6EWQ - chains A and B; structure by X-ray diffraction, 2.20 A resolution.

== Chain A (and B) ==
Name: Putative capsular polysaccharide biosynthesis protein
Source organism: Streptococcus pneumoniae serotype 4 (strain ATCC BAA-334 / TIGR4)
Notes: chain B of this document is another copy of the same molecule, construct and numbering; everything in this record applies to it too
UniProt: A0A0H2URM1 (A0A0H2URM1_STRPN); numbering as in UniProt (aligned over 1-408)
Sequence (427 residues; each row starts with the number of its first residue; numbers below 1 keep their minus sign (Met-5 is residue -5)):
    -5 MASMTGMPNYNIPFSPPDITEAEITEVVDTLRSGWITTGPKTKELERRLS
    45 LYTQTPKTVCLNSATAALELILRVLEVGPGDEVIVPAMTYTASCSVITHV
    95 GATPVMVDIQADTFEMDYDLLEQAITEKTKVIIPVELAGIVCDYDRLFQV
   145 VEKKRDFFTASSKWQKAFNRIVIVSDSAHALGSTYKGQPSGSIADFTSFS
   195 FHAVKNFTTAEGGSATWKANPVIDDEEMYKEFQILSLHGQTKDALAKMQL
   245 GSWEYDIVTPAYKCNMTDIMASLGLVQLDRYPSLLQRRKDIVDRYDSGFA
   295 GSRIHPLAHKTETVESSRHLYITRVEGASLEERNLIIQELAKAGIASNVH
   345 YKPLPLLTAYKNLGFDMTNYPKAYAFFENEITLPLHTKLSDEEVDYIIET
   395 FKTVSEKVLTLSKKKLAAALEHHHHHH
Not modelled in the structure: -5 to 3, 405-421 (chain B: -5 to 3, 236-244, 405-421)
Construct notes: initiating methionine (-5); expression tag (-4 to 0, 409-421); conflict Thr178 (Ile in A0A0H2URM1)
Covalent attachments: pyridoxal phosphate (PLP) linked to Lys199
Small-molecule neighbours: pyridoxal phosphate (PLP): Ser57, Ala58, Thr59, Tyr84, Ala86, Ser87, Val129, Asp170, Ala172, His173, Ser194, Phe195, His196, Gly206, Tyr345
Reported in the primary citation:
  - catalytic residues: Asp170, Lys199 (by similarity / conservation)
  - binding site for pyridoxal phosphate: Thr59, Tyr84, Asp170, His173, Ser194, Lys199, Glu205, Gly206, Tyr345
  - conformationally variable residues (order/disorder transition): Ala238 to Leu244
  - binding site for pyridoxal phosphate: His196, Lys257 (proposed by the authors, not directly observed)
  - specificity-determining residues: Glu205 (proposed by the authors, not directly observed)

== Interface between chain A and chain B ==
Residue-residue contacts (102; chain A residue first):
  Pro11(A) - Gly28(B)
  Pro11(A) - Ile30(B)  hydrophobic
  Ile13(A) - Leu25(B)
  Ile18(A) - Val22(B)  hydrophobic
  Ile18(A) - Leu25(B)  hydrophobic
  Ile18(A) - Arg26(B)
  Val21(A) - Val21(B)  hydrophobic
  Val22(A) - Ile18(B)  hydrophobic
  Leu25(A) - Ile13(B)
  Leu25(A) - Ile18(B)  hydrophobic
  Arg26(A) - Glu15(B)  salt bridge
  Arg26(A) - Ile18(B)
  Ile30(A) - Pro11(B)  hydrophobic
  Ile30(A) - Ala197(B)  hydrophobic
  Ile30(A) - Ala204(B)
  Thr31(A) - Ala204(B)
  Thr31(A) - Glu205(B)  hydrogen bond
  Asn56(A) - Asn56(B)
  Ser57(A) - Lys257(B)
  Thr59(A) - His232(B)
  Tyr84(A) - His232(B)
  Tyr84(A) - Gln234(B)
  Tyr84(A) - Tyr249(B)
  Thr85(A) - His232(B)
  Thr85(A) - Ile251(B)
  Ser89(A) - Pro254(B)
  Thr92(A) - Pro254(B)
  His93(A) - Pro254(B)  hydrogen bond (side chain-backbone)
  His93(A) - Ala255(B)  hydrogen bond (side chain-backbone)
  His93(A) - Tyr256(B)
  His196(A) - Lys257(B)
  Ala197(A) - Ile30(B)  hydrophobic
  Ala197(A) - Thr31(B)
  Ala204(A) - Ile30(B)
  Ala204(A) - Thr31(B)
  Ala204(A) - Ile263(B)  hydrophobic
  Glu205(A) - Thr31(B)  hydrogen bond
  Glu205(A) - Lys257(B)  salt bridge
  Glu205(A) - Asn259(B)  hydrogen bond
  Glu205(A) - Thr261(B)
  His232(A) - Thr59(B)
  His232(A) - Tyr84(B)
  Gln234(A) - Tyr84(B)
  Gln243(A) - Gln332(B)
  Leu244(A) - Gln332(B)
  Leu244(A) - Ala335(B)
  Leu244(A) - Lys336(B)
  Gly245(A) - Gln332(B)  hydrogen bond (backbone-side chain)
  Gly245(A) - Ala335(B)
  Trp247(A) - Arg327(B)
  Trp247(A) - Asn328(B)
  Trp247(A) - Ile331(B)
  Trp247(A) - Asn342(B)
  Trp247(A) - Val343(B)  hydrophobic
  Glu248(A) - Lys346(B)  salt bridge
  Tyr249(A) - Tyr84(B)
  Tyr249(A) - Lys346(B)  hydrogen bond (backbone-side chain)
  Asp250(A) - Leu351(B)
  Asp250(A) - Thr352(B)  hydrogen bond
  Ile251(A) - Thr85(B)
  Ile251(A) - Leu351(B)  hydrophobic
  Ile251(A) - Thr352(B)  hydrogen bond (backbone-backbone)
  Ile251(A) - Ala353(B)  hydrogen bond (backbone-backbone)
  Val252(A) - Ala353(B)
  Thr253(A) - Ala353(B)
  Pro254(A) - Ser89(B)
  Pro254(A) - Thr92(B)
  Pro254(A) - His93(B)  hydrogen bond (backbone-side chain)
  Pro254(A) - Ala353(B)
  Pro254(A) - Tyr354(B)
  Ala255(A) - His93(B)  hydrogen bond (backbone-side chain)
  Tyr256(A) - His93(B)
  Lys257(A) - Ser57(B)
  Lys257(A) - Glu205(B)  salt bridge
  Asn259(A) - Glu205(B)  hydrogen bond
  Thr261(A) - Glu205(B)
  Thr261(A) - Met264(B)
  Ile263(A) - Ala204(B)  hydrophobic
  Ile263(A) - Ile263(B)  hydrophobic
  Ile263(A) - Leu267(B)  hydrophobic
  Met264(A) - Thr261(B)
  Met264(A) - Met264(B)  hydrophobic
  Leu267(A) - Ile263(B)  hydrophobic
  Arg327(A) - Trp247(B)
  Asn328(A) - Trp247(B)
  Ile331(A) - Trp247(B)
  Gln332(A) - Gly245(B)  hydrogen bond (side chain-backbone)
  Asn342(A) - Trp247(B)
  Val343(A) - Trp247(B)  hydrophobic
  Tyr345(A) - Tyr249(B)
  Lys346(A) - Glu248(B)  salt bridge
  Lys346(A) - Tyr249(B)  hydrogen bond (side chain-backbone)
  Leu351(A) - Asp250(B)
  Leu351(A) - Ile251(B)  hydrophobic
  Thr352(A) - Asp250(B)  hydrogen bond
  Thr352(A) - Ile251(B)  hydrogen bond (backbone-backbone)
  Ala353(A) - Ile251(B)  hydrogen bond (backbone-backbone)
  Ala353(A) - Val252(B)
  Ala353(A) - Thr253(B)
  Ala353(A) - Pro254(B)
  Tyr354(A) - Pro254(B)
  Phe371(A) - Trp247(B)  hydrophobic
Other interface residues (no listed pair), chain A (64 interface residues in all): Glu15, Ser27, Gly28, Ala86, Thr202, Ala335, Leu350, Asn356, Leu357
Other interface residues (no listed pair), chain B (63 interface residues in all): Ser27, Ala86, His196, Thr202, Tyr345, Leu350, Asn356, Leu357, Phe371

== In short ==
64 residues of chain A face 63 of chain B across their interface, with 18 hydrogen bonds and 5 salt bridges.
Among the polar pairs are Arg26(A)-Glu15(B), Glu205(A)-Lys257(B) and Glu248(A)-Lys346(B). The paper reports
catalytic residues Asp170(A) and Lys199(A); a binding site for pyridoxal phosphate at Thr59(A), Tyr84(A) and
Asp170(A) among others.
Both chains are Putative capsular polysaccharide biosynthesis protein (Streptococcus pneumoniae serotype 4
(strain ATCC BAA-334 / TIGR4)). Entry 6EWQ (Putative sugar aminotransferase Spr1654 from Streptococcus
pneumoniae, PLP-form) was determined by X-ray diffraction together with 6EWJ and 6EWR from the same study.
